Entry 8YRD (electron microscopy, 2.64 A resolution); this record covers chains A and C of the 6 polymer chains in the assembly.

# Chain A
Protein: Methane monooxygenase
Organism: Methylosinus sporium
Reference sequence: Q27RN7 (Q27RN7_METSR); residue numbers follow UniProt; this construct covers 1-526
Amino-acid sequence (526 residues; each row starts with the number of its first residue):
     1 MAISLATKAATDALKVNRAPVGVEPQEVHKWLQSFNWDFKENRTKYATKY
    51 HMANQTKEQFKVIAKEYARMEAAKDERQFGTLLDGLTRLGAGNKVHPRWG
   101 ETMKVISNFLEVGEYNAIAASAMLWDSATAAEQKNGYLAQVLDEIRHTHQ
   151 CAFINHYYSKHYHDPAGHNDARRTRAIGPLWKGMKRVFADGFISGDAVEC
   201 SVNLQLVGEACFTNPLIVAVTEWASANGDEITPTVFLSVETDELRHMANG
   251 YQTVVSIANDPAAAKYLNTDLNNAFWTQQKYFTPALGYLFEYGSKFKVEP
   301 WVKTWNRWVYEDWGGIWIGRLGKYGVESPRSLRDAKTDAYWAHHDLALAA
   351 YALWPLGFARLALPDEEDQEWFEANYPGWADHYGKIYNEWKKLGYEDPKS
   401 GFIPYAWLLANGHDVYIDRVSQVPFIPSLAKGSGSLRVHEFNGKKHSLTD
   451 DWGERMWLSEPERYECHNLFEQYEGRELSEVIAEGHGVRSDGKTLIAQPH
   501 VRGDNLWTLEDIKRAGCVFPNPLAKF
Disordered / not traced: 1-15, 526
Metal / ion sites: Fe ion site 1: Glu114, Glu144, His147; Fe ion site 2: Glu144, Glu209, Glu243, His246
Reported in the primary citation:
  - Fe ion coordination: Glu144, His147, Glu243

# Chain C
Protein: Methane monooxygenase
Organism: Methylosinus sporium
Reference sequence: Q27RN4 (Q27RN4_METSR); numbering as in UniProt (aligned over 1-169)
Amino-acid sequence (169 residues; numbered 1 to 169; the number before each row is that of its first residue):
     1 MAKREPIHENSTRTEWEGKIAKLNSVDQATKFIQDFRVAYSSPFRKSYDL
    51 DVDYQYIERKIEERLSVLKTEKLSVADLVTKATTGEDAAAVEAAWIAKMK
   101 AAESKYAAERIHIEFRQLYKPPVLPVNVFLRTDAALGTILMELRNTDYYA
   151 TPLEGLRKERGVKVLHLQA
Disordered / not traced: 1-9, 169

# Interface between chain A and chain C
Pairs across the interface - 60 pairs, chain A then chain C:
  Ala47(A) - Ala134(C)
  Ala47(A) - Thr138(C)
  Ala47(A) - Met141(C)  hydrophobic
  Thr48(A) - Thr138(C)
  Thr48(A) - Met141(C)
  Lys49(A) - Met141(C)
  Lys49(A) - Glu142(C)
  Lys49(A) - Asn145(C)
  Tyr266(A) - Asn145(C)
  Asn272(A) - Tyr149(C)  hydrogen bond
  Asn273(A) - Tyr148(C)
  Asn273(A) - Tyr149(C)  hydrogen bond
  Arg330(A) - Tyr149(C)
  Pro427(A) - Gln168(C)
  Ser435(A) - Gln168(C)
  Leu436(A) - Gln168(C)  hydrogen bond (backbone-side chain)
  Arg437(A) - His166(C)
  Arg437(A) - Leu167(C)
  Val438(A) - Val164(C)
  Val438(A) - Leu165(C)  hydrogen bond (backbone-backbone)
  Val438(A) - His166(C)  hydrogen bond (backbone-backbone)
  His439(A) - Arg157(C)
  His439(A) - Val162(C)
  His439(A) - Lys163(C)
  His439(A) - Val164(C)
  Glu440(A) - Val162(C)
  Glu440(A) - Lys163(C)  hydrogen bond (backbone-backbone)
  Glu440(A) - Leu165(C)
  Phe441(A) - Arg160(C)
  Asn442(A) - Pro43(C)  hydrogen bond (side chain-backbone)
  Asn442(A) - Phe44(C)
  Asn442(A) - Arg45(C)  hydrogen bond (side chain-backbone)
  Asn442(A) - Tyr48(C)
  Lys444(A) - Tyr48(C)
  Lys444(A) - Asp51(C)  salt bridge
  Lys445(A) - Leu165(C)
  Asp451(A) - Leu153(C)
  Trp452(A) - Tyr149(C)  hydrophobic
  Glu454(A) - Leu153(C)
  Glu454(A) - Arg157(C)  salt bridge
  Arg455(A) - Tyr148(C)  hydrogen bond (side chain-backbone)
  Arg455(A) - Tyr149(C)
  Arg455(A) - Thr151(C)  hydrogen bond (side chain-backbone)
  Arg455(A) - Leu156(C)
  Met456(A) - Tyr148(C)
  Leu458(A) - Arg160(C)  hydrogen bond (backbone-side chain)
  Ser459(A) - Arg144(C)
  Ser459(A) - Tyr148(C)
  Ser459(A) - Arg160(C)
  Glu460(A) - Arg144(C)
  Glu460(A) - Tyr148(C)
  Pro461(A) - Arg160(C)
  Glu462(A) - Pro43(C)
  Glu462(A) - Arg144(C)  salt bridge
  Glu465(A) - Ser41(C)
  Glu465(A) - Ser42(C)
  Glu465(A) - Pro43(C)
  Glu465(A) - Arg45(C)  salt bridge
  His467(A) - Asp51(C)  salt bridge
  His467(A) - Val52(C)
Interface residues without a listed pair, chain A (36 interface residues in all): Lys45, Asp196, Thr269, Trp457, Gln472, Lys525
Interface residues without a listed pair, chain C (36 interface residues in all): Glu109, Ile113, Gly137, Leu140, Thr146, Ala150, Pro152, Gly161

# Overview
Chain A and chain C each contribute 36 residues to their interface, with 11 hydrogen bonds and 5 salt bridges.
Polar contacts include Lys444(A)-Asp51(C), Glu454(A)-Arg157(C) and Glu462(A)-Arg144(C). Glu114(A), Glu144(A)
and His147(A) coordinate Fe ion site 1. The paper reports Fe ion coordination by Glu144(A), His147(A) and
Glu243(A).
Here chain A is Methane monooxygenase and chain C is Methane monooxygenase, both from Methylosinus sporium.
Entry 8YRD (Cryo-EM structure of hydroxylase in soluble methane monooxygenase from Methylosinus sporium 5) was
determined by electron microscopy (same publication as 8XIW).
